Entry 9GB2 (electron microscopy, 3.43 A resolution); this record covers chains A and G of the 42 polymer chains in the assembly.

[Chain A (and G)]
Molecule: gp65 - Triplex 1a protein
Source organism: Clostridioides difficile
Notes: chain G of this document is another copy of the same molecule, construct and numbering; everything in this record applies to it too
UniProt: J9QE72 (J9QE72_9CAUD); residue numbers follow UniProt; this construct covers 1-378
Sequence (378 residues; numbered 1 to 378; the number before each row is that of its first residue):
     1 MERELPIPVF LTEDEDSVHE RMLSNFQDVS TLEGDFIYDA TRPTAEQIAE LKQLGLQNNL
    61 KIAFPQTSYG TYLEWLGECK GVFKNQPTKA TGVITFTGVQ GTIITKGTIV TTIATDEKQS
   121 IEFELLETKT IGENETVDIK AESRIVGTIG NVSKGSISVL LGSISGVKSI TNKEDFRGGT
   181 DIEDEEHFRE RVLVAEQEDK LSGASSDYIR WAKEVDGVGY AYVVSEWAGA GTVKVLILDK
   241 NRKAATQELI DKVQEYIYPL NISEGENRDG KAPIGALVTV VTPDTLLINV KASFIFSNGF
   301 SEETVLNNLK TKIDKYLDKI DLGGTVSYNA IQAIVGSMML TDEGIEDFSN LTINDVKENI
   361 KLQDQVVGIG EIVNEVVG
Unresolved in the structure: 1 (chain G: 1, 376-378)

[Chain A / chain G interface]
Contacting residue pairs (23):
  Tyr-316(A) / Leu-340(G)  hydrophobic
  Ser-327(A) / Met-339(G)
  Asn-329(A) / Asp-347(G)  hydrogen bond
  Asn-329(A) / Phe-348(G)  hydrogen bond (side chain-backbone)
  Ala-330(A) / Met-339(G)
  Ala-330(A) / Leu-340(G)
  Gln-332(A) / Gln-332(G)
  Gln-332(A) / Phe-348(G)
  Ala-333(A) / Gln-332(G)
  Ala-333(A) / Ala-333(G)
  Ala-333(A) / Gly-336(G)
  Ala-333(A) / Ser-337(G)
  Ile-334(A) / Leu-340(G)  hydrophobic
  Gly-336(A) / Ala-333(G)
  Met-339(A) / Ser-327(G)
  Met-339(A) / Asn-329(G)
  Leu-340(A) / Lys-319(G)  hydrogen bond (backbone-side chain)
  Leu-340(A) / Ala-330(G)
  Leu-340(A) / Ala-333(G)  hydrophobic
  Leu-340(A) / Ile-334(G)  hydrophobic
  Asp-347(A) / Asn-329(G)  hydrogen bond
  Phe-348(A) / Asn-329(G)  hydrogen bond (backbone-side chain)
  Asn-359(A) / Asp-347(G)  hydrogen bond
Interface residues without a listed pair, chain A (16 interface residues in all): Lys-154, Lys-319, Ser-337
Interface residues without a listed pair, chain G (16 interface residues in all): Gln-27, Asp-28, Asn-359

[Overview]
Chain A and chain G each contribute 16 residues to their interface, with 6 hydrogen bonds. Among the polar
pairs are Asn-329(A)/Asp-347(G), Asn-329(A)/Phe-348(G) and Leu-340(A)/Lys-319(G).
Chain A and chain G are both gp65 - Triplex 1a protein (Clostridioides difficile); the structure, Extended
phiCD508 baseplate, was determined by electron microscopy, deposited together with 9G8S, 9GB0, 9GB1, 9GB5 and
9GB7.
